Entry 4EZ5 (X-ray diffraction, 2.70 A resolution); this record covers chain A.

Chain A:
Molecule: Cyclin-dependent kinase 6
From: Homo sapiens
Notes: EC 2.7.11.22
Reference sequence: Q00534 (CDK6_HUMAN); residues 1-301 here = UniProt positions 1-301
Sequence (307 residues; each row starts with the number of its first residue):
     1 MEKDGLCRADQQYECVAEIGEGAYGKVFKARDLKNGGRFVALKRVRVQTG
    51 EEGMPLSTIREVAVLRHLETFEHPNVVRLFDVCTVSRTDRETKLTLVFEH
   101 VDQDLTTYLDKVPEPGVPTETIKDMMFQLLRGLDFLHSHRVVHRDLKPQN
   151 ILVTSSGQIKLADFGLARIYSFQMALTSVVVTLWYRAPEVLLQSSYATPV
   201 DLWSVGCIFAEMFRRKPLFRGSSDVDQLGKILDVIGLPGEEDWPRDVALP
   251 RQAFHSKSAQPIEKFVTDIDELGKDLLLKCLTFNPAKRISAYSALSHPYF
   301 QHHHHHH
Unresolved in the structure: 1-10, 24, 46-54, 85-92, 168-180, 256-257, 302-307
Construct notes: expression tag (302-307)
Small-molecule neighbours: 0RS ({5-[4-(dimethylamino)piperidin-1-yl]-1H-imidazo[4,5-b]pyridin-2-yl}[2-(isoquinolin-4-yl)pyridin-4-yl]methanone): Ile-19, Val-27, Ala-41, Lys-43, Val-77, Phe-98, Glu-99, His-100, Val-101, Asp-102, Gln-103, Asp-104, Thr-107, Gln-149, Asn-150, Leu-152, Ala-162, Asp-163
UniProt features mapped onto this chain:
  - active site: Asp-145 (Proton acceptor)
  - binding site (ATP): Ile-19 to Val-27, Lys-43
  - modified residue: Met-1 (N-acetylmethionine), Tyr-13 (Phosphotyrosine), Tyr-24 (Phosphotyrosine), Thr-49 (Phosphothreonine), Thr-70 (Phosphothreonine), Thr-177 (Phosphothreonine), Lys-264 (N6-acetyllysine)
  - natural variant: Ala-197 (A197T: In MCPH12), Pro-199 (P199L: In a metastatic melanoma sample)
What the authors report for this chain:
  - binding site for 0RS: Lys-43, Phe-98, Val-101
  - specificity-determining residues: His-100, Thr-107 (by similarity / conservation)

In short:
Ligands of chain A: compound 0RS. From UniProt: active-site residue Asp-145 and 10 ATP-binding residues. The
paper reports a binding site for 0RS at Lys-43, Phe-98 and Val-101; specificity determinants His-100 and
Thr-107.
Chain A is Cyclin-dependent kinase 6 (Homo sapiens); the structure, CDK6 (monomeric) in complex with
inhibitor, was determined by X-ray diffraction, deposited together with 4AUA.
